3J3Q - chains kF and kG of the 1356 polymer chains in the assembly; structure by electron microscopy.

== Chain kF (and kG) ==
Name: capsid protein
Source organism: Human immunodeficiency virus 1
Notes: chain kG of this document is another copy of the same molecule, construct and numbering; everything in this record applies to it too
UniProt: Q79791 (Q79791_9HIV1); residues 1-231 here correspond to UniProt positions 133-363 (UniProt number = residue number + 132)
Amino-acid sequence (231 residues; numbered 1 to 231; the number before each row is that of its first residue):
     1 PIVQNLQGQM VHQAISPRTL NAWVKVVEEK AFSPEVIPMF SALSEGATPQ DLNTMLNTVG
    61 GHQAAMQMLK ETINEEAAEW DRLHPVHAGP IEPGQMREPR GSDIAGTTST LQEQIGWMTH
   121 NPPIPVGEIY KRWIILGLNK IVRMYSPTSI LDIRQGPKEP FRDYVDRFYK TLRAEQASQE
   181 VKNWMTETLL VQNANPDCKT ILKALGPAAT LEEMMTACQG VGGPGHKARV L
Disulfides: C198-C218
Differences from the reference sequence: engineered mutation E92 (Ala224 in Q79791)

== How chain kF and chain kG interact ==
Contacting residue pairs (54):
  N5(kF) with N5(kG); Q7(kG)
  Q7(kF) with Q7(kG)
  Q9(kF) with Q7(kG)
  V11(kF) with N5(kG); L6(kG)
  H12(kF) with V3(kG); Q4(kG); E45(kG)
  Q13(kF) with V3(kG)
  A14(kF) with E45(kG)
  I15(kF) with A42(kG); E45(kG)
  P17(kF) with T19(kG); A42(kG)
  R18(kF) with R18(kG); T19(kG)
  L20(kF) with A42(kG)
  N57(kF) with R173(kG)
  T58(kF) with E35(kG); P38(kG); R173(kG)
  V59(kF) with R173(kG)
  G60(kF) with E35(kG); K170(kG); R173(kG)
  H62(kF) with D166(kG)
  Q63(kF) with D166(kG); Y169(kG); K170(kG); R173(kG)
  A64(kF) with R162(kG); D166(kG); L211(kG); M215(kG)
  Q67(kF) with Y169(kG); L211(kG)
  E71(kF) with T210(kG)
  K140(kF) with E212(kG)
  M144(kF) with E212(kG); M215(kG); P224(kG)
  Y145(kF) with R162(kG)
  P147(kF) with H226(kG); V230(kG); L231(kG)
  T148(kF) with A228(kG); L231(kG)
  D152(kF) with H226(kG); K227(kG)
  E159(kF) with R229(kG)
  R167(kF) with R229(kG)
  K170(kF) with L231(kG)
  T171(kF) with L231(kG)
Also at the interface, not in a pair above, chain kF (37 interface residues in all): D51, T54, G61, M68, S146, I153, R154
Also at the interface, not in a pair above, chain kG (35 interface residues in all): Q9, S16, M39, S41, L43, V165, G222, G225

== Overview ==
Chain kF and chain kG form an interface of 37 and 35 residues respectively.
Chain kF and chain kG are both capsid protein (Human immunodeficiency virus 1); the structure, Atomic-level
structure of the entire HIV-1 capsid, was determined by electron microscopy together with 3J4F, 3J34 and 3J3Y
from the same study.
